7BGK - chains D and A of the 4 polymer chains in the assembly; structure by electron microscopy, 2.80 A resolution.

== Chain D ==
Protein: Structural polyprotein
Organism: Kashmir bee virus
Reference sequence: Q6SQI6 (Q6SQI6_9VIRU); residues 1-69 here correspond to UniProt positions 189-257 (UniProt number = residue number + 188)
Amino-acid sequence (69 residues; numbered 1 to 69; the number before each row is that of its first residue):
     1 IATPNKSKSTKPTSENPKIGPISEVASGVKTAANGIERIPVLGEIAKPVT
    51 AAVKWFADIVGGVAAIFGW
Disordered / not traced: 1-11

== Chain A ==
Protein: Structural polyprotein
Organism: Kashmir bee virus
Reference sequence: Q80AG2 (Q80AG2_9VIRU); residues 1-208 here correspond to UniProt positions 681-888 (UniProt number = residue number + 680)
Amino-acid sequence (208 residues; numbered 1 to 208; the number before each row is that of its first residue):
     1 INLSNKTDENTISFFDSGDPERMNNEALMRGCGEQIVNLRPLLRTFRTIN
    51 DNWSLAANTKTPITDLTNTADAEGRDYMSYLSFLYRFYRGGRRYKFFNTT
   101 PLKQSQTCYVRSFLIPRNYTADEINTDGPSHITYPVINPVHEVEVPFYSQ
   151 YRKIPIASTSDKGYDSSLMYYTNVGTQQIVARAGNDDFTFGWMIGTPQLQ
   201 GITKEVAN
Reported in the primary citation:
  - catalytic residues: D186, D187, F188 (proposed by the authors, not directly observed)

== Chain D / chain A interface ==
Contacting residue pairs (4; chain D residue first):
  A33(D) - V37(A)
  V41(D) - R40(A)
  E44(D) - R40(A)  salt bridge
  K47(D) - D187(A)  salt bridge
Other interface residues (no listed pair), chain D (5 interface residues in all): N34
Other interface residues (no listed pair), chain A (4 interface residues in all): Q35

== In short ==
5 residues of chain D face 4 of chain A across their interface; the contacts include 2 salt bridges. Polar
contacts include E44(D)-R40(A) and K47(D)-D187(A). The paper reports catalytic residues D186(A), D187(A) and
F188(A).
Chain D is Structural polyprotein and chain A is Structural polyprotein, both from Kashmir bee virus; the
structure, Native virion of Kashmir bee virus at neutral pH, was determined by electron microscopy, deposited
together with 7BE9, 7BG8 and 7BC3.
